PDB entry 8R64 | electron microscopy, 3.20 A resolution | chains B and G of the 7 polymer chains in the assembly

== Chain B ==
Name: Fidgetin-like protein 1
Source organism: Homo sapiens
UniProtKB: Q6PIW4 (FIGL1_HUMAN); numbering as in UniProt (aligned over 284-674)
Amino-acid sequence (417 residues; each row starts with the number of its first residue):
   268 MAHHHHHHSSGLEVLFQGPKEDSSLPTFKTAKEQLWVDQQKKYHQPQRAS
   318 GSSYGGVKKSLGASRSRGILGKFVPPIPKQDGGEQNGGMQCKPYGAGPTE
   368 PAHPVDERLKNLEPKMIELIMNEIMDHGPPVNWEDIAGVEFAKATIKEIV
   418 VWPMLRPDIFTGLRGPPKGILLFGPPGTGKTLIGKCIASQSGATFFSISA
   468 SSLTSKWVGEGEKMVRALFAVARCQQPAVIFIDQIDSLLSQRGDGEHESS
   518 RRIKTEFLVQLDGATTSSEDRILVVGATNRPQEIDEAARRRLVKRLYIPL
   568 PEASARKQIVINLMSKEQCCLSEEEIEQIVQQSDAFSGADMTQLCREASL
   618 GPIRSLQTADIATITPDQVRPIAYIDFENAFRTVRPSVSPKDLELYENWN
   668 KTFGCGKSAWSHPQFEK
Not modelled in the structure: 268-371, 675-684
Sequence notes: initiating methionine (268); expression tag (269-283, 675-684); conflict Gln284 (Asn in Q6PIW4); engineered mutation Gln501 (Glu in Q6PIW4)
Ion coordination: Mg2+: Thr448 (together with ATP)
Ligand contacts:
  - ATP (adenosine-5'-triphosphate), molecule 1: Asp402, Ile403, Ala404, Gly405, Pro442, Pro443, Gly444, Thr445, Gly446, Lys447, Thr448, Leu449, Asn546, Ile576, Gly605, Ala606, Thr609
  - ATP, molecule 2: Asp529, Ala554, Arg557, Arg558
From the paper describing this entry:
  - mutagenesis - K473E/W474A, E501Q: unchanged binding to DNA repair protein RAD51 homolog 1 (chain G)
  - mutagenesis - K447A, K473E/W474A, E501Q: abolished growth
  - mutagenesis - K447A: decreased catalytic activity
  - binding site for ATP: Lys447 (proposed by the authors, not directly observed)
  - mutagenesis - K447R, E501Q: decreased catalytic activity with DNA repair protein RAD51 homolog 1 (chain G)
  - mutagenesis - D402C, K473E/W474A: unchanged catalytic activity
  - mutagenesis - D402C: abolished growth in response to ASPIR-1
  - mutagenesis - K473E/W474A: decreased catalytic activity on RAD51 N-terminus

== Chain G ==
Name: DNA repair protein RAD51 homolog 1
Source organism: Homo sapiens
UniProtKB: Q06609 (RAD51_HUMAN); residue numbers follow UniProt; this construct covers 1-339
Amino-acid sequence (339 residues; numbered 1 to 339; the number before each row is that of its first residue):
     1 MAMQMQLEANADTSVEEESFGPQPISRLEQCGINANDVKKLEEAGFHTVE
    51 AVAYAPKKELINIKGISEAKADKILAEAAKLVPMGFTTATEFHQRRSEII
   101 QITTGSKELDKLLQGGIETGSITEMFGEFRTGKTQICHTLAVTCQLPIDR
   151 GGGEGKAMYIDTEGTFRPERLLAVAERYGLSGSDVLDNVAYARAFNTDHQ
   201 TQLLYQASAMMVESRYALLIVDSATALYRTDYSGRGELSARQMHLARFLR
   251 MLLRLADEFGVAVVITNQVVAQVDGAAMFAADPKKPIGGNIIAHASTTRL
   301 YLRKGRGETRICKIYDSPCLPEAEAMFAINADGVGDAKD
Not modelled in the structure: 1, 14-339
From the paper describing this entry:
  - mutagenesis - K133R: unchanged catalytic activity

== How chain B and chain G interact ==
Pairs across the interface - 9 pairs, chain B then chain G:
  Lys473(B) - Asn10(G)
  Lys473(B) - Ala11(G)
  Trp474(B) - Asn10(G)
  Trp474(B) - Ala11(G)
  Trp474(B) - Thr13(G)
  Val475(B) - Asn10(G)
  Val475(B) - Ala11(G)  hydrogen bond (backbone-backbone)
  Val475(B) - Asp12(G)
  His514(B) - Glu8(G)  hydrogen bond (side chain-backbone)
Interface features reported in the paper:
  - interface residues, chain B: Leu470(B), Leu506(B), His514(B)
  - interface residues, chain G: Ala2(G)

== Summary ==
4 residues of chain B and 5 residues of chain G are in contact, with 2 hydrogen bonds. Polar contacts include
His514(B)-Glu8(G) and Val475(B)-Ala11(G). Ligands of chain B: ATP. The paper reports a binding site for ATP at
Lys447(B); K447A, K473E/W474A and E501Q of chain B abolish growth; 6 substitutions were tested in all.
Chain B is Fidgetin-like protein 1 and chain G is DNA repair protein RAD51 homolog 1, both from Homo sapiens;
the structure, Cryo-EM structure of the FIGNL1 AAA hexamer bound to RAD51, was determined by electron
microscopy.
